Entry 6TJV (electron microscopy, 3.20 A resolution); this record covers chains A and C of the 18 polymer chains in the assembly.

Chain A:
Name: NAD(P)H-quinone oxidoreductase subunit 1
From: Thermosynechococcus elongatus (strain BP-1)
Notes: EC 7.1.1.-
Reference sequence: Q8DL32 (NU1C_THEEB); residue numbers follow UniProt; this construct covers 1-372
Chain sequence (372 residues; each row starts with the number of its first residue):
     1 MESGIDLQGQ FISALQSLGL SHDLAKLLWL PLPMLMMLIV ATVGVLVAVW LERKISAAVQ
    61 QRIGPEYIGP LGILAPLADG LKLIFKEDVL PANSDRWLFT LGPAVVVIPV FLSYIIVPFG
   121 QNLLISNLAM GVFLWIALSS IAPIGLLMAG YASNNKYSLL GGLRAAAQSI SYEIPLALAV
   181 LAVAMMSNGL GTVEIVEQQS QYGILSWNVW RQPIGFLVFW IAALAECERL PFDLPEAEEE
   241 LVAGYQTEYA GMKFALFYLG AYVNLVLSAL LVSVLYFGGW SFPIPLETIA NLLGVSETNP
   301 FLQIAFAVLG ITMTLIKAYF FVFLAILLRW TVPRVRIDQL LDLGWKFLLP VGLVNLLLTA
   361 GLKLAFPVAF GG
Not modelled in the structure: 1-4, 202-206, 371-372
Ligand contacts: phosphatidylglycerol (PGT; (1S)-2-{[{[(2R)-2,3-dihydroxypropyl]oxy}(hydroxy)phosphoryl]oxy}-1-[(palmitoyloxy)methyl]ethyl stearate): Leu27, Leu30, Pro31, Met34, Leu112, Leu138, Ile141

Chain C:
Name: NAD(P)H-quinone oxidoreductase subunit 3
From: Thermosynechococcus elongatus (strain BP-1)
Notes: EC 7.1.1.-
Reference sequence: Q8DJ02 (NU3C_THEEB); numbering as in UniProt (aligned over 1-132)
Chain sequence (132 residues; row label = number of the first residue in the row):
     1 MVAIPRLRDT ATVFVLSGYE YFLGFLIICS LVPVLALAAS ALLRPKSGRM IRLTTYESGM
    61 EPIGGAWIQF NVRYYMFALV FVIFDVETVF LYPWAVAFHQ LGLLAFIEAL IFIAILVVAL
   121 VYAWRKRALE WS
Not modelled in the structure: 1-12, 127-132
Ligand contacts: phosphatidylglycerol (PGT; (1S)-2-{[{[(2R)-2,3-dihydroxypropyl]oxy}(hydroxy)phosphoryl]oxy}-1-[(palmitoyloxy)methyl]ethyl stearate): Phe14, Ser17, Gly18, Tyr19, Glu20, Phe22, Leu23, Gly24, Leu26

Chain A / chain C interface:
Pairs across the interface - 88 pairs, chain A then chain C:
  Trp29(A) with Tyr21(C)
  Leu30(A) with Glu20(C); Tyr21(C), hydrophobic
  Pro33(A) with Tyr21(C), hydrophobic
  Met34(A) with Gly24(C); Phe25(C); Ile28(C), hydrophobic
  Leu38(A) with Phe25(C), hydrophobic; Ile28(C), hydrophobic
  Ile84(A) with Ser40(C), hydrogen bond (backbone-side chain); Leu43(C), hydrophobic
  Phe85(A) with Leu43(C), hydrophobic; Arg44(C); Pro45(C)
  Lys86(A) with Arg44(C)
  Glu87(A) with Pro45(C); Ser47(C); Gly48(C), hydrogen bond (side chain-backbone); Arg52(C), salt bridge
  Asp88(A) with Arg44(C)
  Val89(A) with Arg52(C)
  Leu90(A) with Leu53(C)
  Pro91(A) with Leu53(C)
  Ala92(A) with Leu53(C), hydrogen bond (backbone-backbone)
  Thr100(A) with Leu37(C)
  Ile108(A) with Ser30(C)
  Phe111(A) with Phe25(C); Cys29(C), hydrophobic
  Leu112(A) with Phe22(C), hydrophobic
  Ile115(A) with Tyr21(C); Phe25(C), hydrophobic
  Ile125(A) with Tyr21(C), hydrophobic
  Ser126(A) with Gly18(C), hydrogen bond (side chain-backbone); Tyr21(C)
  Leu128(A) with Gly18(C); Tyr19(C), hydrophobic
  Met130(A) with Tyr19(C)
  Phe133(A) with Tyr92(C), hydrophobic
  Leu134(A) with Phe22(C), hydrophobic
  Ile136(A) with Tyr92(C)
  Asn154(A) with Thr55(C)
  Asn155(A) with Tyr56(C), hydrogen bond (side chain-backbone); Glu57(C)
  Lys156(A) with Trp67(C), hydrogen bond (side chain-backbone)
  Leu159(A) with Ile68(C), hydrophobic
  Leu160(A) with Ile68(C), hydrophobic
  Ile170(A) with Phe77(C); Phe81(C)
  Glu173(A) with Phe81(C)
  Ile174(A) with Phe81(C), hydrophobic; Phe84(C); Asp85(C)
  Ala177(A) with Tyr92(C), hydrogen bond (backbone-side chain)
  Val180(A) with Tyr92(C)
  Leu181(A) with Leu91(C); Tyr92(C), hydrophobic; Ala95(C), hydrophobic
  Met185(A) with Ala95(C), hydrophobic; Phe98(C), hydrophobic; His99(C)
  Asn188(A) with Val96(C); His99(C), hydrogen bond
  Leu190(A) with Val96(C), hydrophobic
  Val242(A) with Tyr56(C)
  Thr247(A) with Tyr56(C)
  Glu248(A) with Tyr56(C), hydrogen bond (side chain-backbone)
  Met252(A) with Ala36(C), hydrophobic; Ser40(C)
  Leu256(A) with Leu37(C), hydrophobic
  Ile337(A) with Arg73(C)
  Asp338(A) with Arg73(C)
  Leu341(A) with Arg73(C); Phe77(C), hydrophobic
  Trp345(A) with Phe77(C); Val80(C); Phe81(C), hydrophobic
  Lys346(A) with Trp124(C)
  Leu349(A) with Leu120(C), hydrophobic
  Leu353(A) with Glu87(C); Ile113(C), hydrophobic
  Leu356(A) with Leu91(C), hydrophobic
  Leu357(A) with Ile113(C), hydrophobic
  Ala360(A) with Phe98(C); Phe106(C), hydrophobic
  Lys363(A) with Phe98(C); His99(C), hydrogen bond
  Leu364(A) with Leu103(C), hydrophobic; Phe106(C), hydrophobic
Also at the interface, not in a pair above, chain A (70 interface residues in all): Gln8, Met37, Leu83, Ala104, Val107, Tyr114, Leu138, Leu163, Leu178, Ala184, Gly189, Lys253, Gly361
Also at the interface, not in a pair above, chain C (54 interface residues in all): Leu26, Val32, Pro33, Thr54, Ala66, Tyr74, Ala78, Thr88, Trp94, Gly102, Val117

Overview:
Chain A and chain C form an interface of 70 and 54 residues respectively; the contacts include 10 hydrogen
bonds and 1 salt bridge. Polar pairs include Glu87(A)-Arg52(C), Ile84(A)-Ser40(C) and Glu87(A)-Gly48(C).
Phosphatidylglycerol is bound between chain A and chain C.
Chain A is NAD(P)H-quinone oxidoreductase subunit 1 and chain C is NAD(P)H-quinone oxidoreductase subunit 3,
both from Thermosynechococcus elongatus (strain BP-1); the structure, Structure of the NDH-1MS complex from
Thermosynechococcus elongatus, was determined by electron microscopy.
